Entry 9JQN (electron microscopy, 3.03 A resolution); this record covers chains B and E of the 12 polymer chains in the assembly.

== Chain B ==
Molecule: V(D)J recombination-activating protein 2
Organism: Mus musculus
UniProt: P21784 (RAG2_MOUSE); residues 1-527 here = UniProt positions 1-527
Sequence (527 residues; each row starts with the number of its first residue):
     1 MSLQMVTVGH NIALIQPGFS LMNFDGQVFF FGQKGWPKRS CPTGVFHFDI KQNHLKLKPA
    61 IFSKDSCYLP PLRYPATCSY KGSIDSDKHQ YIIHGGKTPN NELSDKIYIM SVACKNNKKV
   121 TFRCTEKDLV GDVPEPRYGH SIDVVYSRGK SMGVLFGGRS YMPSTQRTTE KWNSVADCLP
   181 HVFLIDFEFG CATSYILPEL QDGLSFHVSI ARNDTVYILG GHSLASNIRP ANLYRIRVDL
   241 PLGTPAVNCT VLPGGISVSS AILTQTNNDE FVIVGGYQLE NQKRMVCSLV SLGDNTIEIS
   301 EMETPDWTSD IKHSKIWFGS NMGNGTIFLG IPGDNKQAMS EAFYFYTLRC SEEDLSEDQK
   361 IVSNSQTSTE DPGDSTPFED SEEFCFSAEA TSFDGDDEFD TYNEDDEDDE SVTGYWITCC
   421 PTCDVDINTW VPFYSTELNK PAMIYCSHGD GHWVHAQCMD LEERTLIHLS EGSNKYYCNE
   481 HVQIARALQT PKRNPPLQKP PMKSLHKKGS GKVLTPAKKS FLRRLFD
Disordered / not traced: 82-87, 351-527
UniProt features mapped onto this chain:
  - zinc finger: Trp-416 to Ile-484 (PHD-type)
  - binding site (Zn(2+)): Cys-419, Cys-423, Cys-446, His-452, His-455, Cys-458, Cys-478, His-481
  - mutagenesis: Asp-128 (D128N: Does not affect the endonuclease activity of the RAG complex), Glu-199 (E199Q: Does not affect the endonuclease activity of the RAG complex), Asp-202 (D202N: Does not affect the endonuclease activity of the RAG complex), Glu-280 (E280Q: Does not affect the endonuclease activity of the RAG complex), Asp-310 (D310N: Does not affect the endonuclease activity of the RAG complex), Asp-358 (D358N: Does not affect the endonuclease activity of the RAG complex), Asp-374 (D374N: Does not affect the endonuclease activity of the RAG complex), Tyr-402 (Y402A: Reduced interaction with histones), Asn-403 (N403A: Reduced interaction with histones), Asp-406 (D406A: Reduced interaction with histones), Glu-407 (E407A: Reduced interaction with histones), Asp-408 (D408A: Induces a slight reduction in V(D)J recombination without affecting interaction with histones), 7 further mutagenesis entries in UniProt

== Chain E ==
Molecule: 13-nt DNA strand
Sequence (13 nucleotides; each row starts with the number of its first residue):
    47 CAGGCCAGAT CCA

== Chain B / chain E interface ==
Contacting residue pairs - 7 pairs, chain B then chain E:
  Lys-38(B) / DG50(E)  phosphate contact
  Lys-38(B) / DC51(E)  phosphate contact
  Arg-39(B) / DC51(E)  hydrogen bond to the phosphate
  Arg-39(B) / DC52(E)  salt bridge to the phosphate
  Ser-40(B) / DC51(E)  phosphate contact
  Met-339(B) / DA48(E)  phosphate contact
  Met-339(B) / DG49(E)  phosphate contact

== Overview ==
4 residues of chain B and 5 residues of chain E are in contact, with 1 hydrogen bond and 1 salt bridge. Among
the polar pairs are Arg-39(B)/DC51(E) and Arg-39(B)/DC52(E). UniProt lists 8 Zn2+-binding residues and 19
mutagenesis sites on chain B.
Here chain B is V(D)J recombination-activating protein 2 (Mus musculus) and chain E is a 13-nt DNA strand.
Entry 9JQN (CryoEM structure of mouse RAG SEC-2DNA) was determined by electron microscopy, deposited together
with 9JPU, 9JPX, 9JTS and 9JTU.
